6PB4 - chains D and 2 of the 11 polymer chains in the assembly; structure by electron microscopy, 4.35 A resolution (low resolution: residue-level contacts below are approximate; hydrogen-bond / salt-bridge calls are withheld).

Chain D:
Name: DNA-directed RNA polymerase subunit beta'
Organism: Escherichia coli
Notes: EC 2.7.7.6
Reference sequence: P0A8T8 (RPOC_ECO57); numbering as in UniProt (aligned over 1-1407)
Sequence (1407 residues; numbered 1 to 1407; the number before each row is that of its first residue):
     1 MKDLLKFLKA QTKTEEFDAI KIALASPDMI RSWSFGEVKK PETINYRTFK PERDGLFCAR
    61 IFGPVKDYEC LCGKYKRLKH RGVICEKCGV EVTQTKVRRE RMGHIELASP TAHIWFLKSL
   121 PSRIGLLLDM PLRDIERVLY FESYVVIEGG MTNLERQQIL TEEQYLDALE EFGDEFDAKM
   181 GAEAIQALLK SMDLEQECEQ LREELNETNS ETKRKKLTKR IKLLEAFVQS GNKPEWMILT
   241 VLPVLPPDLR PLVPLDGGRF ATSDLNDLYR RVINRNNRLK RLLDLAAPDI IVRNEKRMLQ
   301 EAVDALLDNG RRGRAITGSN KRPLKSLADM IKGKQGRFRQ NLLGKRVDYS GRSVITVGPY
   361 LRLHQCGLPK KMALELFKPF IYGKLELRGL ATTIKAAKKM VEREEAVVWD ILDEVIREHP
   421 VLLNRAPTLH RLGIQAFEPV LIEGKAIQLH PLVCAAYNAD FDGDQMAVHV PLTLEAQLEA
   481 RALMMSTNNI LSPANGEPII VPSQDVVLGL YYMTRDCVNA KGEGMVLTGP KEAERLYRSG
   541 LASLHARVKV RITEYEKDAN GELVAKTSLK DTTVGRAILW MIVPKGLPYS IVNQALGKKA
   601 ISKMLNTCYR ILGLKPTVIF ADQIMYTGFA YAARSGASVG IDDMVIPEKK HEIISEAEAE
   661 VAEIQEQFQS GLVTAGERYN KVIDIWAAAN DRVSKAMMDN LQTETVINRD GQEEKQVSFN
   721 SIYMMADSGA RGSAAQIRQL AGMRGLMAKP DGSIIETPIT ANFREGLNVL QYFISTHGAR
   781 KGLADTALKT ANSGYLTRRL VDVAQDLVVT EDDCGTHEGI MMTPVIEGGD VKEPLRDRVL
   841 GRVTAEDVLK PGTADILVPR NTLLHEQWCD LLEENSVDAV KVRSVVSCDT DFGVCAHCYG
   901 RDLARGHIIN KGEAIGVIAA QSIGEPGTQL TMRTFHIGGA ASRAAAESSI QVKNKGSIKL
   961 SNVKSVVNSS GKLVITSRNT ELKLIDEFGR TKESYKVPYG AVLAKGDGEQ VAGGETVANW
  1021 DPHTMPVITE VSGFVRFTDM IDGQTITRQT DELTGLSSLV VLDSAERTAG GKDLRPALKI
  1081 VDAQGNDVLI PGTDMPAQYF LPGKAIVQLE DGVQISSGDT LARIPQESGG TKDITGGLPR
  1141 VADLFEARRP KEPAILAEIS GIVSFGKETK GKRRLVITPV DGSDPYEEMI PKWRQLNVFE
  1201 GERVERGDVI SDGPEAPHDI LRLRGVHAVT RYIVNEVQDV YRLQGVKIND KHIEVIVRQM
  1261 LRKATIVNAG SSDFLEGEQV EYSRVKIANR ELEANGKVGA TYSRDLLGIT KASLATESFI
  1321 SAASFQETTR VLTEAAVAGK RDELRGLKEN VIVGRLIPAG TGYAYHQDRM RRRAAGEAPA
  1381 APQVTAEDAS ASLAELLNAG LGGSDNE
Disordered / not traced: 1-14, 933-947, 1127-1136, 1377-1407
Curated features (UniProtKB/Swiss-Prot):
  - binding site (Zn(2+)): Cys70, Cys72, Cys85, Cys88, Cys814, Cys888, Cys895, Cys898
  - binding site (Mg(2+)): Asp460, Asp462, Asp464
  - modified residue: Lys972 (N6-acetyllysine)

Chain 2:
Molecule: Synthetic template strand DNA
Sequence (78 nucleotides; row label = number of the first residue in the row):
     1 CGCCGCGTCA GACTCGTAGG ATTATAGCAT AAAAAAGATG CGAAAAATGT GATCTAGATC
    61 ACATTTTAGG CAAAAAAG

How chain D and chain 2 interact:
Contacting residue pairs (22):
  Ser319(D) - DA21(2)
  Ser319(D) - DT22(2)
  Asn320(D) - DA21(2)
  Arg322(D) - DA21(2)
  Arg346(D) - DC15(2)
  Arg352(D) - DC15(2)
  Ala426(D) - DC13(2)
  Pro427(D) - DC13(2)
  Thr790(D) - DA12(2)
  Ala791(D) - DA12(2)
  Gly794(D) - DA12(2)
  Tyr795(D) - DA10(2)
  Tyr795(D) - DG11(2)
  Lys1172(D) - DC3(2)
  Met1189(D) - DC1(2)
  Met1189(D) - DG2(2)
  Gln1326(D) - DC9(2)
  Gln1326(D) - DA10(2)
  Glu1327(D) - DC9(2)
  Glu1327(D) - DA10(2)
  Arg1330(D) - DT8(2)
  Arg1330(D) - DC9(2)
Interface residues without a listed pair, chain D (17 interface residues in all): Arg339
Interface residues without a listed pair, chain 2 (14 interface residues in all): DT14, DT23

Overview:
The interface between chain D and chain 2 involves 17 residues on one side and 14 on the other. Curated
annotation (UniProt) lists 8 Zn2+-binding residues and 3 Mg2+-binding residues on chain D.
Chain D is DNA-directed RNA polymerase subunit beta' (Escherichia coli) and chain 2 is Synthetic template
strand DNA; the structure, The E. coli class-II CAP-dependent transcription activation complex with de novo
RNA transcript at the state ..., was determined by electron microscopy together with 6PB5 and 6PB6 from the
same study.
